PDB entry 6PMI | electron microscopy, 3.86 A resolution | chains A and B of the 9 polymer chains in the assembly

# Chain A (and B)
Protein: DNA-directed RNA polymerase subunit alpha
From: Escherichia coli O157:H7
Notes: EC 2.7.7.6; chain B of this document is another copy of the same molecule, construct and numbering; everything in this record applies to it too
UniProt: P0A7Z6 (RPOA_ECO57); residues 1-329 here = UniProt positions 1-329
Amino-acid sequence (329 residues; each row starts with the number of its first residue):
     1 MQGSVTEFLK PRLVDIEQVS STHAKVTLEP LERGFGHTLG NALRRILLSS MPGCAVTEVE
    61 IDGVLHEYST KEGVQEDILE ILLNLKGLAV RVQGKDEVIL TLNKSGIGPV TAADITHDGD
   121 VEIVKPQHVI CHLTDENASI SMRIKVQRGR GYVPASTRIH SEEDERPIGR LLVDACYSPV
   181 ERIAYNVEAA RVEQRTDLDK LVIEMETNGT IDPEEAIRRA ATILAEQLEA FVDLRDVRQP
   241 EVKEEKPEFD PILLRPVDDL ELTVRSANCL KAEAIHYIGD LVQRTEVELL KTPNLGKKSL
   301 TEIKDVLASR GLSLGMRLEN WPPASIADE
Not modelled in the structure: 1-5, 236-329 (chain B: 1-5, 234-329)

# Interface between chain A and chain B
Pairs across the interface (43):
  Thr6(A) with Arg150(B)
  Phe8(A) with Glu226(B)
  Leu9(A) with Gln227(B), hydrogen bond (backbone-side chain)
  Lys10(A) with Glu226(B); Gln227(B)
  Pro11(A) with Gln227(B); Ala230(B); Phe231(B)
  Arg12(A) with Phe231(B)
  Leu13(A) with Phe231(B)
  Leu28(A) with Phe231(B), hydrophobic
  Arg33(A) with Ser49(B), hydrogen bond (side chain-backbone); Arg150(B)
  Gly34(A) with Arg45(B), hydrogen bond (backbone-side chain)
  Phe35(A) with Leu224(B), hydrophobic; Gln227(B)
  His37(A) with Arg45(B)
  Thr38(A) with Arg45(B), hydrogen bond
  Leu39(A) with Leu224(B), hydrophobic
  Arg45(A) with Gly34(B), hydrogen bond (side chain-backbone); Phe35(B); His37(B); Thr38(B), hydrogen bond
  Ile46(A) with Phe35(B), hydrophobic
  Ser50(A) with Glu32(B), hydrogen bond
  Arg150(A) with Thr6(B); Glu7(B)
  Arg218(A) with Phe231(B); Val232(B); Asp233(B), hydrogen bond (side chain-backbone)
  Arg219(A) with Thr6(B)
  Ala221(A) with Phe231(B)
  Thr222(A) with Val232(B)
  Glu226(A) with Phe8(B); Lys10(B), salt bridge
  Ala230(A) with Pro11(B)
  Phe231(A) with Ile217(B), hydrophobic; Arg218(B); Ala221(B), hydrophobic
  Val232(A) with Ala221(B), hydrophobic; Thr222(B)
  Leu234(A) with Leu13(B)
  Arg235(A) with Leu13(B)
Other interface residues (no listed pair), chain A (35 interface residues in all): Glu32, Asn41, Ala42, Glu214, Leu224, Gln227, Leu228
Other interface residues (no listed pair), chain B (36 interface residues in all): Leu9, Arg12, Ile16, Leu39, Asn41, Ala42, Ile46, Ser50, Glu214, Leu228, Glu229

# Summary
The interface between chain A and chain B involves 35 residues on one side and 36 on the other; the contacts
include 8 hydrogen bonds and 1 salt bridge. Among the polar pairs are Glu226(A)-Lys10(B), Leu9(A)-Gln227(B)
and Arg33(A)-Ser49(B).
Chain A and chain B are both DNA-directed RNA polymerase subunit alpha (Escherichia coli O157:H7); the
structure, Sigm28-transcription initiation complex with specific promoter at the state 1, was determined by
electron microscopy together with 6PMJ from the same study.
